PDB entry 8J05 | electron microscopy, 2.70 A resolution | chains A and G of the 8 polymer chains in the assembly

Chain A (and G):
Name: Potassium voltage-gated channel subfamily KQT member 2
From: Homo sapiens
Notes: chain G of this document is another copy of the same molecule, construct and numbering; everything in this record applies to it too
UniProtKB: O43526 (KCNQ2_HUMAN); residue numbers follow UniProt; this construct covers 64-702
Amino-acid sequence (656 residues; numbered 63 to 718; the number before each row is that of its first residue):
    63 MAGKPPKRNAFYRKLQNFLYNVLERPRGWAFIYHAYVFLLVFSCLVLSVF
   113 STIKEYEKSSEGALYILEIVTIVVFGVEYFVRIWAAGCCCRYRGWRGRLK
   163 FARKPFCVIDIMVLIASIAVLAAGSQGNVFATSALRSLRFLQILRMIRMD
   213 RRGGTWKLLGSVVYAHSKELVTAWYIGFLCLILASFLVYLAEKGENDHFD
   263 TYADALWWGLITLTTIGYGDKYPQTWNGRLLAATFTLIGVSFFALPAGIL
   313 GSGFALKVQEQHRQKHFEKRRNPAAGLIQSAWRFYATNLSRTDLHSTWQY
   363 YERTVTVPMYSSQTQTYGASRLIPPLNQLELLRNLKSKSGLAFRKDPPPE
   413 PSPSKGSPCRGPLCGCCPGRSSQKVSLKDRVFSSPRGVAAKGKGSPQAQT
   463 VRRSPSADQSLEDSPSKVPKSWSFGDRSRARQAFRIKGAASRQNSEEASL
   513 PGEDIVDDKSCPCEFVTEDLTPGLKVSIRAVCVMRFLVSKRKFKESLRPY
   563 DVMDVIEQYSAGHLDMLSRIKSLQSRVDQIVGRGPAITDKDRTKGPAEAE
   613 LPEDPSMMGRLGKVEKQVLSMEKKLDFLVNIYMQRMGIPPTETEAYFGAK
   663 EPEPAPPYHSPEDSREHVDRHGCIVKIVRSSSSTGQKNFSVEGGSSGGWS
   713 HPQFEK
Disordered / not traced: 63-69, 185-194, 368-536, 596-718
Differences from the reference sequence: initiating methionine (63); expression tag (703-718)
What the authors report for this chain:
  - contacts within the chain: Glu140-Arg210, Asp172-Arg210, Phe137-Arg210

How chain A and chain G interact:
Pairs across the interface - 96 pairs, chain A then chain G:
  Leu107(A) - Phe240(G)  hydrophobic
  Val111(A) - Ala265(G)  hydrophobic
  Val111(A) - Leu268(G)  hydrophobic
  Thr114(A) - Thr263(G)
  Thr114(A) - Tyr264(G)
  Thr114(A) - Ala265(G)
  Ile115(A) - Thr263(G)
  Ile115(A) - Ala265(G)  hydrophobic
  Arg201(A) - Phe248(G)
  Arg201(A) - Tyr264(G)
  Met208(A) - Tyr237(G)
  Met208(A) - Phe240(G)  hydrophobic
  Ile209(A) - Tyr237(G)  hydrogen bond (backbone-side chain)
  Thr217(A) - Thr234(G)
  Thr217(A) - Tyr237(G)
  Thr217(A) - Ile238(G)
  Trp218(A) - Tyr237(G)
  Trp218(A) - Leu241(G)  hydrophobic
  Leu220(A) - Lys230(G)
  Leu220(A) - Glu231(G)
  Leu220(A) - Thr234(G)
  Leu221(A) - Ile238(G)  hydrophobic
  Leu221(A) - Phe304(G)  hydrophobic
  Trp236(A) - Leu299(G)
  Asp266(A) - Arg291(G)  salt bridge
  Trp269(A) - Pro285(G)  hydrophobic
  Trp269(A) - Arg291(G)
  Leu272(A) - Ala295(G)  hydrophobic
  Leu272(A) - Leu299(G)  hydrophobic
  Thr276(A) - Thr277(G)
  Thr276(A) - Thr298(G)
  Thr277(A) - Thr277(G)
  Ile278(A) - Thr274(G)
  Ile278(A) - Thr277(G)
  Ile278(A) - Ile278(G)
  Ile278(A) - Gly279(G)
  Ile278(A) - Thr298(G)
  Gly279(A) - Gly279(G)
  Tyr280(A) - Trp270(G)  hydrogen bond
  Tyr280(A) - Thr274(G)
  Tyr280(A) - Gly279(G)
  Tyr280(A) - Tyr280(G)
  Tyr280(A) - Gly281(G)
  Tyr280(A) - Lys283(G)
  Tyr280(A) - Tyr284(G)  hydrophobic
  Asp282(A) - Tyr284(G)
  Asp282(A) - Arg291(G)  salt bridge
  Lys283(A) - Arg291(G)
  Phe305(A) - Leu299(G)  hydrophobic
  Pro308(A) - Ser303(G)
  Ala309(A) - Ser303(G)
  Ala309(A) - Ala306(G)  hydrophobic
  Ala309(A) - Leu307(G)
  Leu312(A) - Leu307(G)  hydrophobic
  Gly313(A) - Leu307(G)
  Gly313(A) - Gly310(G)
  Gly313(A) - Ile311(G)
  Ser314(A) - Ser314(G)  hydrogen bond
  Phe316(A) - Glu231(G)
  Phe316(A) - Leu307(G)  hydrophobic
  Phe316(A) - Ile311(G)  hydrophobic
  Ala317(A) - His228(G)
  Ala317(A) - Ser314(G)
  Ala317(A) - Gly315(G)
  Ala317(A) - Leu318(G)  hydrophobic
  Leu318(A) - Leu318(G)  hydrophobic
  Val320(A) - Ala227(G)
  Val320(A) - His228(G)
  Val320(A) - Glu231(G)
  Gln321(A) - Leu318(G)
  His328(A) - Met565(G)
  Phe329(A) - Val564(G)
  Phe329(A) - Met565(G)  hydrophobic
  Phe329(A) - Ile568(G)  hydrophobic
  Lys331(A) - Glu569(G)  salt bridge
  Asp563(A) - Val564(G)
  Gln570(A) - Ile568(G)
  Gln570(A) - Tyr571(G)  hydrogen bond (backbone-side chain)
  Tyr571(A) - Tyr571(G)
  Gly574(A) - Tyr571(G)
  Gly574(A) - Met578(G)
  Asp577(A) - Leu579(G)
  Met578(A) - Arg581(G)  hydrogen bond
  Arg581(A) - Arg581(G)
  Arg581(A) - Ile582(G)
  Arg581(A) - Leu585(G)
  Ser584(A) - Gln586(G)
  Leu585(A) - Leu585(G)  hydrophobic
  Arg588(A) - Gln586(G)  hydrogen bond
  Arg588(A) - Val589(G)
  Arg588(A) - Asp590(G)  salt bridge
  Ile592(A) - Ile592(G)  hydrophobic
  Ile592(A) - Val593(G)  hydrophobic
  Arg595(A) - Ile592(G)
  Arg595(A) - Val593(G)  hydrogen bond (side chain-backbone)
  Arg595(A) - Arg595(G)  hydrogen bond (side chain-backbone)
Interface residues without a listed pair, chain A (55 interface residues in all): Phe104, Phe202, Ile205, Asp212, Arg325, Asp566, Val567
Interface residues without a listed pair, chain G (60 interface residues in all): Ile244, Ala294, Val302, Arg325, Asp563, Ser572, His575

In short:
55 residues of chain A face 60 of chain G across their interface; the contacts include 8 hydrogen bonds and 4
salt bridges. Among the polar pairs are Asp266(A)-Arg291(G), Asp282(A)-Arg291(G) and Lys331(A)-Glu569(G). The
paper reports contacts within the chain involving Arg210(A), Glu140(A) and Asp172(A) among others.
Chain A and chain G are both Potassium voltage-gated channel subfamily KQT member 2 (Homo sapiens); the
structure, Human KCNQ2-CaM complex in the presence of PIP2, was determined by electron microscopy, deposited
together with 8J00, 8J01, 8J02, 8J03, 8J04 and 8W4U.
